4XRH - chains B and P of the 3 polymer chains in the assembly; structure by X-ray diffraction, 3.00 A resolution.

== Chain B ==
Name: DNA polymerase lambda
Organism: Homo sapiens
Notes: EC 2.7.7.7
Reference sequence: Q9UGP5 (DPOLL_HUMAN); residue numbers follow UniProt; this construct covers 242-575
Amino-acid sequence (335 residues; row label = number of the first residue in the row):
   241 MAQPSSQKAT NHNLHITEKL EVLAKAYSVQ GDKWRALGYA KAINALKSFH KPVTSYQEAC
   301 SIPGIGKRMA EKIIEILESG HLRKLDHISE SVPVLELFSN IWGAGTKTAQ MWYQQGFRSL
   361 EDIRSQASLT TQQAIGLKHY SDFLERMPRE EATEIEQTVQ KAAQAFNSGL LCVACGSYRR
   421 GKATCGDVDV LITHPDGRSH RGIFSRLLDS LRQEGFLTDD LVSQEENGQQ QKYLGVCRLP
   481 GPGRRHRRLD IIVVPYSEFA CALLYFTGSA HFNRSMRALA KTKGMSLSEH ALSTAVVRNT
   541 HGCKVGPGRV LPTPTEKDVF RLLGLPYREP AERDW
Unresolved in the structure: 241-328
Differences from the reference sequence: expression tag (241)

== Chain P ==
Molecule: 6-nt DNA strand
Sequence (6 nucleotides; each row starts with the number of its first residue):
     1 CAGTAC

== Interface between chain B and chain P ==
Residue-residue contacts (27):
  Ile341(B) - DT4(P)  phosphate contact
  Trp342(B) - DT4(P)  phosphate contact
  Trp342(B) - DA5(P)  hydrogen bond to the phosphate
  Gly343(B) - DG3(P)  phosphate contact
  Gly343(B) - DT4(P)  hydrogen bond to the phosphate
  Ala344(B) - DG3(P)  phosphate contact
  Ala344(B) - DT4(P)  phosphate contact
  Gly345(B) - DG3(P)  hydrogen bond to the phosphate
  Thr346(B) - DG3(P)  phosphate contact
  Lys347(B) - DA2(P)  phosphate contact
  Lys347(B) - DG3(P)  hydrogen bond to the phosphate
  Thr348(B) - DA2(P)  phosphate contact
  Thr348(B) - DG3(P)  hydrogen bond to the phosphate
  Arg420(B) - DC6(P)  phosphate contact
  Asp427(B) - DC6(P)  phosphate contact
  Asp429(B) - DA5(P)  phosphate contact
  Asp429(B) - DC6(P)  phosphate contact
  Arg488(B) - DA5(P)  salt bridge to the phosphate
  Asp490(B) - DA5(P)  phosphate contact
  Tyr505(B) - DA5(P)  hydrogen bond to the base
  Tyr505(B) - DC6(P)  sugar contact
  Phe506(B) - DC6(P)  phosphate contact
  Thr507(B) - DC6(P)  phosphate contact
  Gly508(B) - DC6(P)  hydrogen bond to the phosphate
  Ser509(B) - DC6(P)  sugar contact
  Ala510(B) - DC6(P)  sugar contact
  Asn513(B) - DC6(P)  hydrogen bond to the base
Other interface residues (no listed pair), chain B (24 interface residues in all): Gly416, Lys472, Leu474, Arg514

== Overview ==
The interface between chain B and chain P involves 24 residues on one side and 5 on the other; the contacts
include 8 hydrogen bonds and 1 salt bridge. Polar pairs include Tyr505(B)-DA5(P), Asn513(B)-DC6(P) and
Trp342(B)-DA5(P).
Chain B is DNA polymerase lambda (Homo sapiens) and chain P is a 6-nt DNA strand; the structure, Human DNA
polymerase lambda- MgdTTP binary and complex with 6 paired DNA, was determined by X-ray diffraction, deposited
together with 4XQ8, 5CA7, 5CHG, 5CJ7, 5CR0, 5CWR, 5DDM and 5DKW.
